Entry 3P81 (X-ray diffraction, 1.20 A resolution); this record covers chain A.

== Chain A ==
Protein: Pentaerythritol tetranitrate reductase
From: Enterobacter cloacae
Notes: EC 1.6.99.1
UniProt: P71278 (P71278_ENTCL); residues 0-364 here correspond to UniProt positions 1-365 (UniProt number = residue number + 1)
Amino-acid sequence (365 residues; each row starts with the number of its first residue; numbering starts at 0):
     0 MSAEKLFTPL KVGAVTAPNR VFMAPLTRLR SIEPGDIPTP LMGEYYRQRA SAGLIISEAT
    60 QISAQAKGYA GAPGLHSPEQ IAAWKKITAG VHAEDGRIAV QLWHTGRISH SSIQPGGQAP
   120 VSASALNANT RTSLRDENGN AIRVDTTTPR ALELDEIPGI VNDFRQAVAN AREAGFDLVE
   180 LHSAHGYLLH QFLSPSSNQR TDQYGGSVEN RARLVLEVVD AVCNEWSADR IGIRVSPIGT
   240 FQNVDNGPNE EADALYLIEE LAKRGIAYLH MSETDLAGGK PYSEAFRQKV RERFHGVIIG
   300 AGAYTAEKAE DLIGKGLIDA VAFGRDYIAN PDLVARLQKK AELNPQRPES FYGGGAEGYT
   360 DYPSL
Disordered / not traced: 0-2
Residues lining bound ligands:
  - FMN (flavin mononucleotide): Ala23, Pro24, Leu25, Thr26, Glu57, Ala58, Gln100, His181, His184, Arg233, Ser271, Leu275, Ala300, Gly301, Ala302, Ala321, Phe322, Gly323, Arg324, Ile327, Phe350, Tyr351
  - (E)-1-(4'-hydroxyphenyl)-2-nitroethene (P81): Thr26, Leu28, Tyr68, Trp102, Ser132, Arg142, His181, His184, Tyr186, Tyr351

== Summary ==
Ligands of chain A: flavin mononucleotide and (E)-1-(4'-hydroxyphenyl)-2-nitroethene.
Chain A is Pentaerythritol tetranitrate reductase (Enterobacter cloacae); the structure, Pentaerythritol
tetranitrate reductase co-crystal structure containing a bound (E)-1-(4'-hydroxyphenyl)-2-nitroethene
molecule, was determined by X-ray diffraction, deposited together with 3P74, 3P7Y, 3P80 and 3P82.
